6A90 - chains A and B; structure by electron microscopy, 2.80 A resolution.

== Chain A ==
Protein: Sodium channel protein PaFPC1
Source organism: Periplaneta americana
UniProt: D0E0C2 (SCNA1_PERAM); residue numbers follow UniProt; this construct covers 1-1553
Amino-acid sequence (1596 residues; numbered -42 to 1553; the number before each row is that of its first residue; numbers below 1 keep their minus sign (Met-42 is residue -42)):
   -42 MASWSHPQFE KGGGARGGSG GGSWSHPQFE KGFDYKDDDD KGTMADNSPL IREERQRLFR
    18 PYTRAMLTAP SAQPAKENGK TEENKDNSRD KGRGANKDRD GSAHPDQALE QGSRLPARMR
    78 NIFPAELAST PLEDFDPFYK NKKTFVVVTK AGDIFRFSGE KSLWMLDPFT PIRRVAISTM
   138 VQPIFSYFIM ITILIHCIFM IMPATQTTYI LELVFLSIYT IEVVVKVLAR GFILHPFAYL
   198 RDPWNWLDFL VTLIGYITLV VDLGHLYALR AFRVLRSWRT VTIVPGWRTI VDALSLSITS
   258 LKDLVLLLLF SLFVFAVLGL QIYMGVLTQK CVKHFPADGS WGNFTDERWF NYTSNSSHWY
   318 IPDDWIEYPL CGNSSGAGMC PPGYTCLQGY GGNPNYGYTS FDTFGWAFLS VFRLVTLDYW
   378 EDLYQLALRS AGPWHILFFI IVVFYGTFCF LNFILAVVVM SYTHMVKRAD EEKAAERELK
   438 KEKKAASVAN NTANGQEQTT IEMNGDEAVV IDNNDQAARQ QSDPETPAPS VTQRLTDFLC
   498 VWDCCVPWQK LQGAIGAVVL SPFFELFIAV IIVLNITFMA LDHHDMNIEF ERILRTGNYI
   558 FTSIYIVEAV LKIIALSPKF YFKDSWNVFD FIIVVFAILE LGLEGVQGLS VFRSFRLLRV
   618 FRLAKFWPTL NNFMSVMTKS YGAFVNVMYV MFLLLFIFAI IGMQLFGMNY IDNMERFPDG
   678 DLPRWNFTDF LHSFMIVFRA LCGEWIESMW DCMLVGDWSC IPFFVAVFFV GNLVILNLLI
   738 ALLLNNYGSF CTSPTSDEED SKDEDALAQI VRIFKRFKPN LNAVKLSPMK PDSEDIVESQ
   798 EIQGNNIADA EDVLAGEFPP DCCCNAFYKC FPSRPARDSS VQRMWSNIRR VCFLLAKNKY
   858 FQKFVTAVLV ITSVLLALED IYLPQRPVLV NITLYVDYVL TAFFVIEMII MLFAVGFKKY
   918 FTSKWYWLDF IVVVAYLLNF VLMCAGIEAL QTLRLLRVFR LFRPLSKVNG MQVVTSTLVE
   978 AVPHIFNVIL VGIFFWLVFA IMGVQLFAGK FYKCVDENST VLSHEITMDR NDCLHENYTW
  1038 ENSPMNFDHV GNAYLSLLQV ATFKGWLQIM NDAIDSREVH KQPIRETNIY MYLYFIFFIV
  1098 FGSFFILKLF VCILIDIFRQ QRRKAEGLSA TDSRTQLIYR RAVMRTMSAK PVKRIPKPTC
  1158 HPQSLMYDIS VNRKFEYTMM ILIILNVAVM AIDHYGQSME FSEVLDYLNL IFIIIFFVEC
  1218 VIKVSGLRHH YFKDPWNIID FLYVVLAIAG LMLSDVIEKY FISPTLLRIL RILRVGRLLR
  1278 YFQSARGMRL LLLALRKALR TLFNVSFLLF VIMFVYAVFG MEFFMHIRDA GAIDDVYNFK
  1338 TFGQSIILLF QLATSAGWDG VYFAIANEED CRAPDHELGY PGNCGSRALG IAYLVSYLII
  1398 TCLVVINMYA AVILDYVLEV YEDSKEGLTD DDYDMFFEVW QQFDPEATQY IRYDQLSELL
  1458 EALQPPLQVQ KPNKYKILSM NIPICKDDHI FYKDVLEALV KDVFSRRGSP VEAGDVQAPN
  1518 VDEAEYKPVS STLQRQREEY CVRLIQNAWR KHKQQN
Disordered / not traced: -42 to 46, 436-501, 747-832, 1522-1553
Disulfides: Cys328-Cys343, Cys709-Cys717, Cys1011-Cys1030, Cys1368-Cys1381
Covalent attachments: N-acetylglucosamine (NAG) linked to Asn308, Asn312, Asn330, Asn1015, Asn1034
Construct notes: expression tag (-42 to 0)
Swiss-Prot annotation at these positions:
  - region: Gln1133 to Ala1146 (Linker region that may regulate channel inactivation)
  - binding site (saxitoxin): Glu378, Glu704, Trp1063, Asp1356
  - binding site (tetrodotoxin): Glu701, Glu704, Gly1062, Gly1354, Asp1356
  - site (Interacts with the spider Mu-diguetoxin-Dc1a): Asp539, Asp542, Met543, Arg549, Arg613, Gln1002, Arg1027, His1032
  - glycosylation (N-linked (GlcNAc...) asparagine): Asn300, Asn308, Asn312, Asn330, Asn683, Asn1015, Asn1028, Asn1034
Reported in the primary citation:
  - Na+ coordination: Glu701, Glu704
  - specificity-determining residues: Tyr376, Gln1065 (by similarity / conservation)

== Chain B ==
Protein: Mu-diguetoxin-Dc1a
Source organism: Diguetia canities
UniProt: P49126 (TXI92_DIGCA); residues 2-57 here correspond to UniProt positions 39-94 (UniProt number = residue number + 37)
Amino-acid sequence (57 residues; numbered 1 to 57; the number before each row is that of its first residue):
     1 SAKDGDVEGP AGCKKYDVEC DSGECCQKQY LWYKWRPLDC RCLKSGFFSS KCVCRDV
Disulfides: Cys13-Cys26, Cys20-Cys40, Cys25-Cys54, Cys42-Cys52
Construct notes: expression tag (1)
Swiss-Prot annotation at these positions:
  - site (Interacts with insect Nav channel): Asp21, Tyr33, Arg41, Lys44, Phe48, Ser49, Asp56

== Chain A / chain B interface ==
Contacting residue pairs (40; chain A residue first):
  Met536(A) with Phe48(B)
  Asp539(A) with Lys44(B), salt bridge; Phe48(B)
  His540(A) with Lys44(B)
  His541(A) with Leu43(B); Lys44(B)
  Asp542(A) with Arg41(B), salt bridge; Cys42(B); Leu43(B)
  Met543(A) with Arg41(B); Cys42(B), hydrogen bond (backbone-backbone)
  Asn544(A) with Arg41(B)
  Ile545(A) with Ser22(B); Cys42(B), hydrophobic; Cys52(B), hydrophobic
  Glu546(A) with Ser22(B), hydrogen bond
  Glu548(A) with Cys42(B); Ser50(B), hydrogen bond; Cys52(B)
  Ser607(A) with Phe47(B)
  Arg610(A) with Phe47(B); Phe48(B), hydrogen bond (side chain-backbone); Ser49(B), hydrogen bond
  Ser611(A) with Phe47(B)
  Arg613(A) with Phe48(B)
  Gln1002(A) with Lys44(B), hydrogen bond; Gly46(B); Phe47(B); Phe48(B), hydrogen bond (side chain-backbone)
  Leu1003(A) with Phe47(B), hydrophobic
  Arg1027(A) with Tyr16(B); Arg55(B); Asp56(B), salt bridge
  Asn1028(A) with Trp32(B)
  Leu1031(A) with Trp32(B), hydrophobic
  His1032(A) with Trp32(B); Tyr33(B)
  Trp1037(A) with Arg55(B)
  Val1076(A) with Lys44(B)
  His1077(A) with Arg55(B), hydrogen bond
Interface residues without a listed pair, chain A (27 interface residues in all): Leu606, Leu614, Ala1005, Asn1034
Interface residues without a listed pair, chain B (19 interface residues in all): Cys20, Arg36, Cys40
The authors on this interface:
  - specific contacts: Asp542(A)-Arg41(B), Arg613(A)-Phe48(B) (cation-pi contact), Gln1002(A)-Lys44(B), Arg1027(A)-Asp56(B), His1032(A)-Tyr33(B), Phe48(B)-Gln1002(A) (backbone contact)
  - interface residues, chain B: Phe47(B), Phe48(B)

== Summary ==
27 residues of chain A and 19 residues of chain B are in contact, with 8 hydrogen bonds and 3 salt bridges.
Polar pairs include Asp539(A)-Lys44(B), Asp542(A)-Arg41(B) and Arg1027(A)-Asp56(B). The paper describes
contacts between Asp542(A) and Arg41(B), Gln1002(A) and Lys44(B) and Arg1027(A) and Asp56(B) among others; a
cation-pi contact between Arg613(A) and Phe48(B); a backbone contact between Phe48(B) and Gln1002(A). The
paper reports interface residues Phe47(B) and Phe48(B); Na+ coordination by Glu701(A) and Glu704(A).
Chain A is Sodium channel protein PaFPC1 (Periplaneta americana) and chain B is Mu-diguetoxin-Dc1a (Diguetia
canities); the structure, Complex of voltage-gated sodium channel NavPaS from American cockroach Periplaneta
americana and Dc1a, was determined by electron microscopy, deposited together with 6A91 and 6A95.
